8C28 - chains AAA and PPP of the 5 polymer chains in the assembly; structure by X-ray diffraction, 1.60 A resolution.

Chain AAA:
Name: 14-3-3 protein sigma
From: Homo sapiens
Reference sequence: P31947 (1433S_HUMAN); numbering as in UniProt (aligned over 1-231)
Sequence (236 residues; row label = number of the first residue in the row; numbers below 1 keep their minus sign (Gly-4 is residue -4)):
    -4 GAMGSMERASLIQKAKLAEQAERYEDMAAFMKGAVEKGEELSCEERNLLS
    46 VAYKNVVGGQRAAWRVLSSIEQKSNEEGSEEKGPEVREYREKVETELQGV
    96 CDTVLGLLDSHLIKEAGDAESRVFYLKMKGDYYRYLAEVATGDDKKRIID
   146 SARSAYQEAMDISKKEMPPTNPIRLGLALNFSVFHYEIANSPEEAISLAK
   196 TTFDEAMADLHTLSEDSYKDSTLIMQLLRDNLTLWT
Not modelled in the structure: 73-76
Construct notes: expression tag (-4 to 0)
Modified residues: Cys38 (S-hydroxycysteine; CSO)
UniProt features mapped onto this chain:
  - site (Interaction with phosphoserine on interacting protein): Arg56, Arg129
  - modified residue (Phosphoserine): Ser5, Ser74

Chain PPP:
Name: Pyrin
Reference sequence: O15553 (MEFV_HUMAN); residue numbers follow UniProt; this construct covers 205-248
Sequence (44 residues; numbered 205 to 248; the number before each row is that of its first residue):
   205 RNASSAGRLQGLAGGAPGQKECRPFEVYLPSGKMRPRSLEVTIS
Not modelled in the structure: 216-248
Modified residues: Ser208 (phosphoserine; SEP); Ser242 (phosphoserine; SEP)
UniProt features mapped onto this chain:
  - modified residue: Ser242 (Phosphoserine)
  - natural variant: Glu230 (E230K: In ARFMF), Ser242 (S242R: In PAAND), Glu244 (E244K: In PAAND), Ile247 (I247V: In ARFMF; uncertain significance)
  - mutagenesis: Ser208 (S208A: Loss of interaction with 14-3-3 proteins), Glu244 (E244D: No effect on PYCARD/ASC specks formation. No effect on interaction with 14-3-3 proteins; E244P: No effect on PYCARD/ASC specks formation. Increased interaction with 14-3-3 proteins ...)

Interface between chain AAA and chain PPP:
Contacting residue pairs - 40 pairs, chain AAA then chain PPP:
  Glu14(AAA) - Arg212(PPP)  salt bridge
  Cys38(AAA) - Gln214(PPP)
  Asn42(AAA) - Arg212(PPP)
  Asn42(AAA) - Leu213(PPP)  hydrogen bond (side chain-backbone)
  Asn42(AAA) - Gln214(PPP)
  Leu43(AAA) - Arg212(PPP)
  Ser45(AAA) - Gly211(PPP)  hydrogen bond (side chain-backbone)
  Val46(AAA) - Gly211(PPP)
  Val46(AAA) - Arg212(PPP)
  Lys49(AAA) - Ser208(PPP)
  Lys49(AAA) - Ser209(PPP)
  Lys49(AAA) - Gly211(PPP)
  Arg56(AAA) - Arg205(PPP)
  Arg56(AAA) - Ser208(PPP)
  Arg60(AAA) - Arg205(PPP)
  Glu115(AAA) - Gln214(PPP)
  Lys122(AAA) - Ser209(PPP)  hydrogen bond
  Arg129(AAA) - Ser208(PPP)
  Tyr130(AAA) - Ser208(PPP)
  Pro167(AAA) - Leu213(PPP)
  Ile168(AAA) - Leu213(PPP)  hydrophobic
  Ile168(AAA) - Gln214(PPP)
  Gly171(AAA) - Ser209(PPP)  hydrogen bond (backbone-side chain)
  Gly171(AAA) - Leu213(PPP)
  Leu174(AAA) - Ala207(PPP)
  Leu174(AAA) - Ser208(PPP)
  Leu174(AAA) - Ser209(PPP)
  Asn175(AAA) - Ser208(PPP)
  Asn175(AAA) - Ser209(PPP)  hydrogen bond (side chain-backbone)
  Val178(AAA) - Ala207(PPP)
  Glu182(AAA) - Asn206(PPP)  hydrogen bond
  Asp215(AAA) - Gln214(PPP)
  Asp215(AAA) - Gly215(PPP)
  Ile219(AAA) - Leu213(PPP)  hydrophobic
  Leu222(AAA) - Ser208(PPP)
  Asn226(AAA) - Asn206(PPP)
  Asn226(AAA) - Ala207(PPP)  hydrogen bond (side chain-backbone)
  Leu229(AAA) - Arg205(PPP)
  Leu229(AAA) - Asn206(PPP)
  Trp230(AAA) - Asn206(PPP)  hydrogen bond
Other interface residues (no listed pair), chain AAA (28 interface residues in all): Phe119, Tyr181
Other interface residues (no listed pair), chain PPP (11 interface residues in all): Ala210

Summary:
28 residues of chain AAA and 11 residues of chain PPP are in contact, with 8 hydrogen bonds and 1 salt bridge.
Among the polar pairs are Glu14(AAA)-Arg212(PPP), Asn42(AAA)-Leu213(PPP) and Ser45(AAA)-Gly211(PPP). From
UniProt: 2 mutagenesis sites on chain PPP.
Chain AAA is 14-3-3 protein sigma (Homo sapiens) and chain PPP is Pyrin; the structure, 14-3-3 in complex with
PyrinpS208pS242, was determined by X-ray diffraction together with 8C2Y, 8C30 and 8C2D from the same study.
